Entry 5ZBA (X-ray diffraction, 3.50 A resolution); this record covers chains A and C of the 4 polymer chains in the assembly.

# Chain A
Molecule: DNA damage response protein Rtt109, putative
Organism: Neosartorya fumigata (strain ATCC MYA-4609 / Af293 / CBS 101355 / FGSC A1100)
Reference sequence: Q4WUS9 (Q4WUS9_ASPFU); residues 1-543 here = UniProt positions 1-543
Chain sequence (544 residues; row label = number of the first residue in the row; numbering starts at 0):
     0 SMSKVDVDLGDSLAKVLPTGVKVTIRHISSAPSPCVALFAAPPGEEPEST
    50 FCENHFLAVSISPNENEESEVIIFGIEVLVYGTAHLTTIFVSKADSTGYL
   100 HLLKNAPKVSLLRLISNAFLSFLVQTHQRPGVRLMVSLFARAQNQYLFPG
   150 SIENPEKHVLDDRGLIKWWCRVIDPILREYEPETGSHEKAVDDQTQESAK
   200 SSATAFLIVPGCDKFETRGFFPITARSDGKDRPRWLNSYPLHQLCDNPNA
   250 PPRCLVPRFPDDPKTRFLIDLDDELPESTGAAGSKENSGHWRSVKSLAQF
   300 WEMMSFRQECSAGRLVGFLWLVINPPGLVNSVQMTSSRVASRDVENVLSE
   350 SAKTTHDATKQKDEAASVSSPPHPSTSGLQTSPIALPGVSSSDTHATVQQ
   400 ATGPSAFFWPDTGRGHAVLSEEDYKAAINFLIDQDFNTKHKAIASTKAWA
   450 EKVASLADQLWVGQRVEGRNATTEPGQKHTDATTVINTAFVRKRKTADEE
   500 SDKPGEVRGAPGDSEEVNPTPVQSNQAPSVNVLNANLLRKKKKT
Unresolved in the structure: 0-6, 184-198, 276-285, 326-405, 472-543
Differences from the reference sequence: expression tag (0)
Modified residues: Lys263 (N(6)-acetyllysine; ALY)
Disulfide bonds: Cys34-Cys51
Ligand contacts: coenzyme A (COA): Phe73, Ala93, Asp94, Ser95, Val108, Ser109, Leu110, Leu111, Arg112, Phe138, Ala139, Arg140, Ala141, Gln142, Asn143, Tyr145, Glu155, Lys156, His157, Val158, Leu159, Leu164, Trp167, Trp168, Arg170
Reported in the primary citation:
  - binding site for coenzyme A: Tyr145, Trp168
  - catalytic residues: Tyr145, Trp168
  - contacts within the chain: Asp261-Lys263 (hydrogen bond)
  - post-translational modification sites: Lys263
  - mutagenesis - R265E/R306E: abolished catalytic activity
  - conformationally variable residues (loop rearrangement): Gln142 to Gly149

# Chain C
Molecule: Histone H3
Organism: Saccharomyces cerevisiae (strain ATCC 204508 / S288c)
Reference sequence: P61830 (H3_YEAST); residues 0-135 here correspond to UniProt positions 1-136 (UniProt number = residue number + 1)
Chain sequence (136 residues; numbered 0 to 135; the number before each row is that of its first residue; numbering starts at 0):
     0 MARTKQTARKSTGGKAPRKQLASKAARKSAPSTGGVKKPHRYKPGTVALR
    50 EIRRFQKSTELLIRKLPFQRLVREIAQDFKTDLRFQSSAIGALQESVEAY
   100 LVSLFEDTNLAAIHAKRVTIQKKDIKLARRLRGERS
Unresolved in the structure: 0-41, 135
UniProt features mapped onto this chain:
  - modified residue: Lys4 (N6,N6,N6-trimethyllysine), Lys9 (N6-acetyllysine), Ser10 (Phosphoserine), Lys14 (N6,N6-dimethyllysine), Lys18 (N6-acetyllysine), Lys23 (N6-acetyllysine), Lys27 (N6,N6,N6-trimethyllysine), Lys36 (N6,N6,N6-trimethyllysine), Lys37 (N6-acetyllysine), Lys56 (N6-acetyllysine), Lys64 (N6-acetyllysine), Lys79 (N6,N6,N6-trimethyllysine)
Reported in the primary citation:
  - post-translational modification sites: Ser57 (citing earlier work)
  - mutagenesis - E94R: decreased catalytic activity
  - conformationally variable residues: Thr45 to Lys56

# Chain A / chain C interface
Pairs across the interface (41):
  Val90(A) - Lys56(C)
  Ser91(A) - Lys56(C)  hydrogen bond (backbone-side chain)
  Phe138(A) - Lys56(C)  hydrogen bond (backbone-side chain)
  Arg140(A) - Gln55(C)
  Arg140(A) - Lys56(C)  hydrogen bond (side chain-backbone)
  Gln142(A) - Phe54(C)
  Gln142(A) - Gln55(C)
  Asn143(A) - Phe54(C)
  Gln144(A) - Ile51(C)  hydrogen bond (side chain-backbone)
  Gln144(A) - Arg52(C)  hydrogen bond (side chain-backbone)
  Gln144(A) - Arg53(C)
  Gln144(A) - Phe54(C)  hydrogen bond (backbone-backbone)
  Tyr145(A) - Arg53(C)
  Tyr145(A) - Phe54(C)
  Tyr145(A) - Lys56(C)
  Pro148(A) - Arg52(C)
  Asp260(A) - Gln55(C)
  Asp260(A) - Lys56(C)  hydrogen bond (side chain-backbone)
  Asp260(A) - Ser57(C)  hydrogen bond
  Asp261(A) - Ser57(C)  hydrogen bond (backbone-side chain)
  Pro262(A) - Lys56(C)
  Pro262(A) - Ser57(C)
  Arg265(A) - Thr58(C)  hydrogen bond (side chain-backbone)
  Arg265(A) - Glu59(C)
  Arg265(A) - Glu94(C)  salt bridge
  Glu273(A) - Ser87(C)
  Ser292(A) - Ser87(C)
  Arg306(A) - Glu94(C)  salt bridge
  Gln307(A) - Thr58(C)  hydrogen bond
  Gln307(A) - Leu60(C)
  Gln307(A) - Glu94(C)  hydrogen bond (backbone-side chain)
  Glu308(A) - Lys56(C)
  Glu308(A) - Ser57(C)
  Glu308(A) - Thr58(C)  hydrogen bond (side chain-backbone)
  Ser310(A) - Ala98(C)
  Ala311(A) - Ser102(C)
  Arg313(A) - Glu105(C)  salt bridge
  Ile431(A) - Arg53(C)
  Asp432(A) - Arg52(C)  salt bridge
  Gln433(A) - Arg52(C)  hydrogen bond (backbone-side chain)
  Asp434(A) - Arg52(C)  salt bridge
Interface residues without a listed pair, chain A (29 interface residues in all): Lys92, Asp269, Phe305, Gly312
Interface residues without a listed pair, chain C (17 interface residues in all): Glu97, Val101
Interface features reported in the paper:
  - residue pairs: Ser91(A)-Lys56(C) (backbone contact), Phe138(A)-Lys56(C), Arg140(A)-Lys56(C), Tyr145(A)-Lys56(C), Asp260(A)-Lys56(C), Asp260(A)-Ser57(C) (hydrogen bond), Arg265(A)-Glu94(C) (hydrogen bond), Arg306(A)-Glu94(C) (hydrogen bond), Gln307(A)-Thr58(C) (hydrogen bond), Arg313(A)-Glu105(C), Asp432(A)-Arg52(C) (hydrogen bond), Asp434(A)-Arg52(C) (hydrogen bond)
  - interface residues, chain A: Arg140(A), Gln144(A)
  - interface residues, chain C: Arg52(C), Glu94(C)

# In short
The interface between chain A and chain C involves 29 residues on one side and 17 on the other, with 14
hydrogen bonds and 5 salt bridges. Polar contacts include Arg265(A)-Glu94(C), Arg306(A)-Glu94(C) and
Arg313(A)-Glu105(C). The paper describes a backbone contact between Ser91(A) and Lys56(C); contacts between
Phe138(A) and Lys56(C), Arg140(A) and Lys56(C) and Tyr145(A) and Lys56(C) among others; hydrogen bonds between
Asp260(A) and Ser57(C), Arg265(A) and Glu94(C) and Arg306(A) and Glu94(C) among others. The paper reports
catalytic residues Tyr145(A) and Trp168(A); R265E/R306E of chain A abolish catalytic activity.
Chain A is DNA damage response protein Rtt109, putative (Neosartorya fumigata (strain ATCC MYA-4609 / Af293 /
CBS 101355 / FGSC A1100)) and chain C is Histone H3 (Saccharomyces cerevisiae (strain ATCC 204508 / S288c));
the structure, Crystal structure of Rtt109-Asf1-H3-H4-CoA complex, was determined by X-ray diffraction (same
publication as 5ZB9 and 5ZBB).
